Entry 9H9R (electron microscopy, 8.20 A resolution (very low resolution: no residue pairs are listed; an interface is given only as per-side residue counts)); this record covers chains A and H of the 42 polymer chains in the assembly.

== Chain A (and H) ==
Name: Tubulin gamma chain
Organism: Candida albicans
Notes: chain H of this document is another copy of the same molecule, construct and numbering; everything in this record applies to it too
Reference sequence: A0A8H6F519 (A0A8H6F519_CANAX); numbering as in UniProt (aligned over 1-498)
Sequence (498 residues; each row starts with the number of its first residue):
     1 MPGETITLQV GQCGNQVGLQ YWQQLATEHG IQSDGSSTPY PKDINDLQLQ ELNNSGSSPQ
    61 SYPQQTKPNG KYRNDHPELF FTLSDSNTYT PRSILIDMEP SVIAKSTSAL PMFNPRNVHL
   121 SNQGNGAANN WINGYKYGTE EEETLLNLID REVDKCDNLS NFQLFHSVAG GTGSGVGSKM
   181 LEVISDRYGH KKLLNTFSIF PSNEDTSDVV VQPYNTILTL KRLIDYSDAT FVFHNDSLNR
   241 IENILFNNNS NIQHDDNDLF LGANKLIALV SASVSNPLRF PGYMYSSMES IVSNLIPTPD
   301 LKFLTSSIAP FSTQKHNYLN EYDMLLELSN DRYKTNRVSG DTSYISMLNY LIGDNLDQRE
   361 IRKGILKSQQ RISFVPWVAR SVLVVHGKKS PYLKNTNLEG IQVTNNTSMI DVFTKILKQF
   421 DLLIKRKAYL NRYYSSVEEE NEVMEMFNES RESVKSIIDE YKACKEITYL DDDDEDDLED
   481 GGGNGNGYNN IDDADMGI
Unresolved in the structure: 1-2, 40-72, 121-130, 203-210, 244-261, 339, 474-498 (chain H: 1-2, 53-69, 122-128, 203-208, 245-261, 426-439, 468-498)

== How chain A and chain H interact ==
At this resolution (8 A) residue pairs are not listed: 12 residues of chain A and 12 of chain H lie at the interface.

== In short ==
Chain A and chain H each contribute 12 residues to their interface.
Both chains are Tubulin gamma chain (Candida albicans). Entry 9H9R (Full gamma-tubulin ring complex composed
of the Candida albicans gamma-tubulin small complex in complex with Spc72 ...) was determined by electron
microscopy (same publication as 9H9P and 9H9Q).
